6SK0 - chains A and C of the 3 polymer chains in the assembly; structure by electron microscopy, 2.30 A resolution.

[Chain A (and C)]
Molecule: Putative type VI secretion protein
Source organism: Escherichia coli
Notes: chain C of this document is another copy of the same molecule, construct and numbering; everything in this record applies to it too
UniProtKB: A0A3W2RZ19 (A0A3W2RZ19_ECOLX); residue numbers follow UniProt; this construct covers 1-841
Sequence (841 residues; row label = number of the first residue in the row):
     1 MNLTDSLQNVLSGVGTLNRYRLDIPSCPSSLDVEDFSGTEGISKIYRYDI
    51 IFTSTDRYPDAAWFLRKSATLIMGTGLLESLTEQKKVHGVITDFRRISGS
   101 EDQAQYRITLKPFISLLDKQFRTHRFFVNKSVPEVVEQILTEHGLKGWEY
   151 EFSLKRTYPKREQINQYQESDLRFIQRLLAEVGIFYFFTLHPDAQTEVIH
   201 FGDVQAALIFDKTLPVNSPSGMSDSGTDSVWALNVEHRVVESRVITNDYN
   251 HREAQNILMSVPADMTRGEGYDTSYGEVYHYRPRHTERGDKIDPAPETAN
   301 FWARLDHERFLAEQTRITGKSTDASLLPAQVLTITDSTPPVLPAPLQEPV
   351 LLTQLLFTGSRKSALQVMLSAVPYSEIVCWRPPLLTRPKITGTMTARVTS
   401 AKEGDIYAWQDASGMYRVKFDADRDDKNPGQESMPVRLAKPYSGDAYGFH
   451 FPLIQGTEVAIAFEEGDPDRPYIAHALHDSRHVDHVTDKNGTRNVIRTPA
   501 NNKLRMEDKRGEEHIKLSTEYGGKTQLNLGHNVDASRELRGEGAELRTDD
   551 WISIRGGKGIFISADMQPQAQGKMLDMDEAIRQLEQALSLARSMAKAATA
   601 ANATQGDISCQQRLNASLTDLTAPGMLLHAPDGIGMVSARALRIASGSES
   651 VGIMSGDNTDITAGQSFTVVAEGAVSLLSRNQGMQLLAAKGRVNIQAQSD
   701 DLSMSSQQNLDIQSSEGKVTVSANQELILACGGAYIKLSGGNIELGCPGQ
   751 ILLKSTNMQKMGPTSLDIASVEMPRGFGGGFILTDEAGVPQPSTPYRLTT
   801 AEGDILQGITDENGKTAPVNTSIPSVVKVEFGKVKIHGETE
Disordered / not traced: 1-490, 755-841

[Interface between chain A and chain C]
Pairs across the interface (461):
  Thr-498(A) / Asn-494(C)
  Thr-498(A) / Met-506(C)
  Thr-498(A) / Asp-508(C)  hydrogen bond
  Pro-499(A) / Asp-508(C)
  Pro-499(A) / Arg-510(C)
  Ala-500(A) / Asp-508(C)  hydrogen bond (backbone-side chain)
  Ala-500(A) / Arg-510(C)
  Ala-500(A) / Glu-513(C)
  Asn-502(A) / Met-506(C)
  Asn-502(A) / Glu-507(C)
  Asn-502(A) / Asp-508(C)
  Asn-502(A) / Glu-513(C)
  Asn-502(A) / His-514(C)
  Lys-503(A) / Met-506(C)
  Leu-504(A) / Leu-504(C)  hydrophobic
  Leu-504(A) / Met-506(C)
  Leu-517(A) / Ile-515(C)  hydrophobic
  Leu-517(A) / Leu-529(C)
  Ser-518(A) / Ile-515(C)
  Thr-519(A) / Glu-513(C)
  Thr-519(A) / His-514(C)
  Thr-519(A) / Ile-515(C)
  Thr-519(A) / Leu-529(C)
  Thr-519(A) / Gly-530(C)
  Tyr-521(A) / Gly-511(C)
  Tyr-521(A) / Glu-513(C)
  Tyr-521(A) / Gly-530(C)
  Tyr-521(A) / His-531(C)  hydrogen bond
  Tyr-521(A) / Glu-542(C)  hydrogen bond
  Gly-523(A) / Gln-569(C)
  Lys-524(A) / Gln-569(C)  hydrogen bond
  Thr-525(A) / Leu-529(C)
  Thr-525(A) / Gly-530(C)
  Thr-525(A) / Gly-543(C)
  Gln-526(A) / Ala-570(C)
  Leu-527(A) / Leu-527(C)  hydrophobic
  Asn-532(A) / Met-574(C)
  Leu-539(A) / Lys-573(C)
  Arg-540(A) / Gln-567(C)  hydrogen bond
  Arg-540(A) / Ala-570(C)  hydrogen bond (side chain-backbone)
  Arg-540(A) / Gly-572(C)  hydrogen bond (side chain-backbone)
  Arg-540(A) / Lys-573(C)
  Arg-540(A) / Met-574(C)  hydrogen bond (backbone-backbone)
  Gly-541(A) / Met-574(C)
  Glu-542(A) / Met-574(C)
  Ala-544(A) / Met-574(C)
  Glu-545(A) / Met-574(C)
  Leu-546(A) / Leu-529(C)  hydrophobic
  Leu-546(A) / Ala-544(C)  hydrophobic
  Arg-547(A) / Gln-567(C)  hydrogen bond (side chain-backbone)
  Arg-547(A) / Ala-570(C)
  Thr-548(A) / Gly-543(C)
  Asp-549(A) / Met-566(C)
  Asp-549(A) / Gln-567(C)
  Asp-549(A) / Pro-568(C)
  Asp-549(A) / Gln-569(C)
  Asp-550(A) / Glu-542(C)
  Asp-550(A) / Gly-543(C)
  Trp-551(A) / Glu-542(C)  hydrogen bond (backbone-backbone)
  Trp-551(A) / Gly-543(C)
  Trp-551(A) / Ala-544(C)  hydrogen bond (backbone-backbone)
  Ile-552(A) / Ala-544(C)
  Ser-553(A) / Ala-544(C)  hydrogen bond (backbone-backbone)
  Ser-553(A) / Glu-545(C)
  Ser-553(A) / Leu-546(C)  hydrogen bond (backbone-backbone)
  Ile-554(A) / Leu-546(C)
  Ile-554(A) / Ile-552(C)  hydrophobic
  Ile-554(A) / Ile-554(C)  hydrophobic
  Arg-555(A) / Leu-546(C)  hydrogen bond (backbone-backbone)
  Arg-555(A) / Arg-547(C)
  Arg-555(A) / Thr-548(C)  hydrogen bond (backbone-backbone)
  Arg-555(A) / Ile-552(C)
  Gly-556(A) / Thr-548(C)
  Gly-556(A) / Asp-550(C)
  Gly-556(A) / Ile-552(C)
  Gly-557(A) / Thr-548(C)  hydrogen bond (backbone-backbone)
  Gly-557(A) / Asp-549(C)
  Gly-557(A) / Asp-550(C)  hydrogen bond (backbone-backbone)
  Lys-558(A) / Asp-549(C)  hydrogen bond (backbone-backbone)
  Lys-558(A) / Asp-550(C)  salt bridge
  Lys-558(A) / Trp-551(C)  hydrogen bond (backbone-side chain)
  Gly-559(A) / Trp-551(C)
  Gly-559(A) / Ile-552(C)  hydrogen bond (backbone-backbone)
  Ile-560(A) / Ile-552(C)
  Phe-561(A) / Ile-552(C)  hydrogen bond (backbone-backbone)
  Phe-561(A) / Ser-553(C)
  Phe-561(A) / Ile-554(C)  hydrogen bond (backbone-backbone)
  Phe-561(A) / Arg-555(C)
  Ile-562(A) / Ile-554(C)
  Ile-562(A) / Ile-560(C)  hydrophobic
  Ile-562(A) / Ile-562(C)  hydrophobic
  Ile-562(A) / Met-626(C)  hydrophobic
  Ser-563(A) / Ile-554(C)  hydrogen bond (backbone-backbone)
  Ser-563(A) / Arg-555(C)
  Ser-563(A) / Gly-556(C)  hydrogen bond (backbone-backbone)
  Ser-563(A) / Ile-560(C)
  Ala-564(A) / Gly-556(C)
  Ala-564(A) / Gly-557(C)
  Ala-564(A) / Gly-559(C)
  Ala-564(A) / Pro-624(C)
  Ala-564(A) / Gly-625(C)
  Asp-565(A) / Arg-555(C)  hydrogen bond (backbone-side chain)
  Met-566(A) / Gly-557(C)
  Gln-567(A) / Arg-555(C)
  Lys-573(A) / Arg-555(C)
  Met-574(A) / Trp-551(C)
  Met-574(A) / Ser-553(C)  hydrogen bond (backbone-side chain)
  Met-574(A) / Arg-555(C)  hydrogen bond (backbone-side chain)
  Leu-575(A) / Trp-551(C)  hydrophobic
  Asp-576(A) / Arg-555(C)  hydrogen bond (backbone-side chain)
  Gln-583(A) / Gly-647(C)
  Leu-584(A) / Arg-643(C)  hydrogen bond (backbone-side chain)
  Gln-586(A) / Gly-647(C)  hydrogen bond (side chain-backbone)
  Ala-587(A) / Arg-643(C)
  Ala-587(A) / Ala-645(C)  hydrophobic
  Leu-588(A) / Arg-643(C)
  Met-594(A) / Val-670(C)  hydrophobic
  Met-594(A) / Ala-671(C)
  Met-594(A) / Glu-672(C)
  Ala-601(A) / Gln-698(C)  hydrogen bond (backbone-side chain)
  Thr-604(A) / Thr-668(C)
  Gln-605(A) / Thr-668(C)
  Gly-606(A) / Thr-668(C)
  Cys-610(A) / Ala-641(C)  hydrophobic
  Gln-611(A) / Ala-641(C)
  Gln-611(A) / Leu-642(C)  hydrogen bond (side chain-backbone)
  Gln-611(A) / Arg-643(C)  hydrogen bond (backbone-side chain)
  Arg-613(A) / Arg-640(C)
  Leu-614(A) / Ala-641(C)
  Leu-614(A) / Leu-642(C)
  Leu-614(A) / Arg-643(C)
  Asn-615(A) / Arg-643(C)  hydrogen bond
  Leu-621(A) / Trp-551(C)  hydrogen bond (backbone-side chain)
  Leu-628(A) / Met-626(C)  hydrophobic
  Leu-628(A) / Leu-628(C)  hydrophobic
  Ala-630(A) / Pro-624(C)
  Ala-630(A) / Gly-625(C)
  Ala-630(A) / Met-626(C)
  Pro-631(A) / Pro-624(C)
  Asp-632(A) / Leu-614(C)
  Asp-632(A) / Ser-617(C)
  Asp-632(A) / Ala-623(C)
  Asp-632(A) / Pro-624(C)  hydrogen bond (backbone-backbone)
  Asp-632(A) / Gly-625(C)
  Gly-633(A) / Leu-614(C)
  Gly-633(A) / Leu-618(C)
  Gly-633(A) / Gly-625(C)
  Gly-633(A) / Met-626(C)  hydrogen bond (backbone-backbone)
  Ile-634(A) / Leu-614(C)
  Ile-634(A) / Met-626(C)
  Gly-635(A) / Leu-618(C)
  Gly-635(A) / Met-626(C)  hydrogen bond (backbone-backbone)
  Gly-635(A) / Leu-627(C)
  Gly-635(A) / Leu-628(C)  hydrogen bond (backbone-backbone)
  Met-636(A) / Leu-628(C)
  Met-636(A) / Ile-634(C)  hydrophobic
  Val-637(A) / Gln-583(C)
  Val-637(A) / Leu-584(C)  hydrophobic
  Val-637(A) / Leu-627(C)  hydrophobic
  Val-637(A) / Leu-628(C)  hydrogen bond (backbone-backbone)
  Val-637(A) / His-629(C)
  Val-637(A) / Ala-630(C)  hydrogen bond (backbone-backbone)
  Val-637(A) / Ile-634(C)
  Ser-638(A) / Gln-583(C)  hydrogen bond (backbone-side chain)
  Ser-638(A) / Ala-630(C)  hydrogen bond (side chain-backbone)
  Ser-638(A) / Pro-631(C)
  Ser-638(A) / Asp-632(C)
  Ser-638(A) / Gly-633(C)  hydrogen bond (side chain-backbone)
  Ala-639(A) / Gln-583(C)
  Arg-640(A) / Pro-631(C)
  Arg-640(A) / Asp-632(C)  salt bridge
  Arg-640(A) / Gly-633(C)
  Ala-641(A) / Gly-633(C)
  Ala-641(A) / Ile-634(C)  hydrogen bond (backbone-backbone)
  Leu-642(A) / Ile-634(C)
  Arg-643(A) / Ile-634(C)  hydrogen bond (backbone-backbone)
  Arg-643(A) / Gly-635(C)
  Arg-643(A) / Met-636(C)  hydrogen bond (backbone-backbone)
  Ile-644(A) / Met-636(C)
  Ile-644(A) / Leu-642(C)  hydrophobic
  Ile-644(A) / Ile-644(C)  hydrophobic
  Ala-645(A) / Met-636(C)  hydrogen bond (backbone-backbone)
  Ala-645(A) / Val-637(C)
  Ala-645(A) / Ser-638(C)  hydrogen bond (backbone-backbone)
  Ala-645(A) / Leu-642(C)
  Ser-646(A) / Ser-638(C)
  Ser-646(A) / Ala-639(C)  hydrogen bond (side chain-backbone)
  Ser-646(A) / Arg-640(C)  hydrogen bond (side chain-backbone)
  Ser-646(A) / Ala-641(C)
  Ser-646(A) / Leu-642(C)
  Gly-647(A) / Ser-638(C)  hydrogen bond (backbone-backbone)
  Gly-647(A) / Ala-639(C)
  Ser-648(A) / Ala-639(C)  hydrogen bond (backbone-backbone)
  Glu-649(A) / Ala-639(C)  hydrogen bond (backbone-backbone)
  Glu-649(A) / Arg-640(C)  salt bridge
  Glu-649(A) / Ala-641(C)  hydrogen bond (side chain-backbone)
  Ser-650(A) / Ala-641(C)
  Ser-650(A) / Leu-642(C)  hydrogen bond (backbone-backbone)
  Val-651(A) / Leu-642(C)
  Gly-652(A) / Leu-642(C)  hydrogen bond (backbone-backbone)
  Gly-652(A) / Arg-643(C)
  Gly-652(A) / Ile-644(C)  hydrogen bond (backbone-backbone)
  Ile-653(A) / Ile-644(C)
  Ile-653(A) / Val-651(C)  hydrophobic
  Met-654(A) / Arg-643(C)
  Met-654(A) / Ile-644(C)  hydrogen bond (backbone-backbone)
  Met-654(A) / Ala-645(C)
  Met-654(A) / Ser-646(C)  hydrogen bond (backbone-backbone)
  Met-654(A) / Val-651(C)
  Ser-655(A) / Ser-646(C)
  Ser-655(A) / Glu-649(C)
  Ser-655(A) / Val-651(C)
  Gly-656(A) / Ser-646(C)  hydrogen bond (backbone-backbone)
  Gly-656(A) / Gly-647(C)
  Gly-656(A) / Glu-649(C)
  Asp-657(A) / Asp-607(C)
  Asp-657(A) / Ser-648(C)
  Asp-657(A) / Glu-649(C)  hydrogen bond (backbone-backbone)
  Asp-657(A) / Ser-650(C)
  Asn-658(A) / Gln-605(C)
  Asn-658(A) / Gly-606(C)
  Asn-658(A) / Asp-607(C)
  Asn-658(A) / Ser-650(C)  hydrogen bond (backbone-side chain)
  Asn-658(A) / Val-651(C)  hydrogen bond (backbone-backbone)
  Thr-659(A) / Val-651(C)
  Asp-660(A) / Gly-606(C)
  Asp-660(A) / Asp-607(C)  hydrogen bond (side chain-backbone)
  Asp-660(A) / Val-651(C)  hydrogen bond (backbone-backbone)
  Asp-660(A) / Gly-652(C)
  Asp-660(A) / Ile-653(C)  hydrogen bond (backbone-backbone)
  Ile-661(A) / Ile-653(C)
  Ile-661(A) / Thr-659(C)
  Thr-662(A) / Leu-590(C)
  Thr-662(A) / Met-594(C)
  Thr-662(A) / Ile-653(C)  hydrogen bond (backbone-backbone)
  Thr-662(A) / Met-654(C)
  Thr-662(A) / Ser-655(C)  hydrogen bond (backbone-backbone)
  Ala-663(A) / Met-594(C)
  Ala-663(A) / Ser-655(C)
  Ala-663(A) / Asp-657(C)
  Ala-663(A) / Thr-659(C)
  Gly-664(A) / Ser-655(C)  hydrogen bond (backbone-backbone)
  Gly-664(A) / Gly-656(C)
  Gly-664(A) / Asp-657(C)  hydrogen bond (backbone-backbone)
  Gln-665(A) / Gly-656(C)  hydrogen bond (backbone-backbone)
  Gln-665(A) / Asp-657(C)  hydrogen bond (backbone-backbone)
  Gln-665(A) / Asn-658(C)
  Ser-666(A) / Asn-658(C)  hydrogen bond (backbone-side chain)
  Ser-666(A) / Thr-659(C)  hydrogen bond (backbone-backbone)
  Ser-666(A) / Gln-682(C)
  Phe-667(A) / Thr-659(C)
  Phe-667(A) / Ile-661(C)  hydrophobic
  Thr-668(A) / Thr-659(C)  hydrogen bond (backbone-backbone)
  Thr-668(A) / Asp-660(C)
  Thr-668(A) / Ile-661(C)  hydrogen bond (backbone-backbone)
  Val-669(A) / Ile-661(C)
  Val-669(A) / Phe-667(C)  hydrophobic
  Val-670(A) / Ile-661(C)  hydrogen bond (backbone-backbone)
  Val-670(A) / Thr-662(C)
  Val-670(A) / Ala-663(C)  hydrogen bond (backbone-backbone)
  Ala-671(A) / Ala-663(C)
  Ala-671(A) / Gln-665(C)
  Ala-671(A) / Ser-666(C)
  Ala-671(A) / Phe-667(C)
  Glu-672(A) / Ala-663(C)  hydrogen bond (backbone-backbone)
  Glu-672(A) / Gly-664(C)
  Glu-672(A) / Gln-665(C)  hydrogen bond (backbone-backbone)
  Gly-673(A) / Gln-665(C)  hydrogen bond (backbone-backbone)
  Gly-673(A) / Ser-666(C)
  Ala-674(A) / Gln-665(C)
  Ala-674(A) / Ser-666(C)  hydrogen bond (backbone-side chain)
  Ala-674(A) / Phe-667(C)  hydrogen bond (backbone-backbone)
  Val-675(A) / Phe-667(C)
  Ser-676(A) / Phe-667(C)  hydrogen bond (backbone-backbone)
  Ser-676(A) / Thr-668(C)
  Ser-676(A) / Val-669(C)  hydrogen bond (backbone-backbone)
  Leu-677(A) / Phe-667(C)  hydrophobic
  Leu-677(A) / Val-669(C)
  Leu-677(A) / Leu-677(C)  hydrophobic
  Leu-678(A) / Val-669(C)  hydrogen bond (backbone-backbone)
  Leu-678(A) / Val-670(C)
  Leu-678(A) / Ala-671(C)  hydrogen bond (backbone-backbone)
  Leu-678(A) / Val-675(C)
  Ser-679(A) / Ala-671(C)
  Ser-679(A) / Gly-673(C)  hydrogen bond (side chain-backbone)
  Ser-679(A) / Ala-674(C)
  Ser-679(A) / Val-675(C)
  Arg-680(A) / Ala-671(C)  hydrogen bond (backbone-backbone)
  Arg-680(A) / Glu-672(C)  salt bridge
  Arg-680(A) / Gly-673(C)
  Asn-681(A) / Glu-672(C)  hydrogen bond
  Asn-681(A) / Gly-673(C)  hydrogen bond (backbone-backbone)
  Gln-682(A) / Gly-673(C)  hydrogen bond (backbone-backbone)
  Gln-682(A) / Ala-674(C)
  Gly-683(A) / Ala-674(C)
  Gly-683(A) / Val-675(C)  hydrogen bond (backbone-backbone)
  Met-684(A) / Val-675(C)
  Gln-685(A) / Thr-604(C)  hydrogen bond
  Gln-685(A) / Val-675(C)  hydrogen bond (backbone-backbone)
  Gln-685(A) / Ser-676(C)
  Gln-685(A) / Leu-677(C)  hydrogen bond (backbone-backbone)
  Leu-686(A) / Leu-677(C)  hydrophobic
  Leu-686(A) / Met-684(C)  hydrophobic
  Leu-686(A) / Leu-686(C)  hydrophobic
  Leu-687(A) / Ala-601(C)
  Leu-687(A) / Asn-602(C)
  Leu-687(A) / Ala-603(C)  hydrophobic
  Leu-687(A) / Leu-677(C)  hydrogen bond (backbone-backbone)
  Leu-687(A) / Leu-678(C)
  Leu-687(A) / Ser-679(C)  hydrogen bond (backbone-backbone)
  Leu-687(A) / Met-684(C)
  Ala-688(A) / Ser-679(C)
  Ala-688(A) / Gly-683(C)
  Ala-689(A) / Leu-678(C)
  Ala-689(A) / Ser-679(C)  hydrogen bond (backbone-backbone)
  Ala-689(A) / Arg-680(C)
  Lys-690(A) / Arg-680(C)  hydrogen bond (backbone-backbone)
  Lys-690(A) / Asn-681(C)
  Lys-690(A) / Gln-682(C)
  Lys-690(A) / Gly-683(C)  hydrogen bond (backbone-backbone)
  Gly-691(A) / Asn-681(C)
  Gly-691(A) / Gly-683(C)
  Arg-692(A) / Gly-683(C)
  Arg-692(A) / Met-684(C)  hydrogen bond (backbone-backbone)
  Val-693(A) / Met-684(C)
  Asn-694(A) / Met-684(C)  hydrogen bond (backbone-backbone)
  Asn-694(A) / Gln-685(C)
  Asn-694(A) / Leu-686(C)  hydrogen bond (backbone-backbone)
  Asn-694(A) / Leu-687(C)
  Ile-695(A) / Leu-686(C)
  Ile-695(A) / Ile-695(C)  hydrophobic
  Ile-695(A) / Met-704(C)  hydrophobic
  Gln-696(A) / Leu-686(C)  hydrogen bond (backbone-backbone)
  Gln-696(A) / Leu-687(C)
  Gln-696(A) / Ala-688(C)  hydrogen bond (backbone-backbone)
  Gln-696(A) / Val-693(C)
  Ala-697(A) / Ala-688(C)
  Ala-697(A) / Val-693(C)  hydrophobic
  Gln-698(A) / Ala-688(C)  hydrogen bond (backbone-backbone)
  Gln-698(A) / Ala-689(C)
  Ser-699(A) / Ala-689(C)  hydrogen bond (side chain-backbone)
  Ser-699(A) / Lys-690(C)
  Asp-700(A) / Gly-691(C)
  Asp-700(A) / Arg-692(C)
  Asp-701(A) / Arg-692(C)
  Asp-701(A) / Val-693(C)  hydrogen bond (backbone-backbone)
  Leu-702(A) / Val-693(C)
  Ser-703(A) / Arg-692(C)  hydrogen bond
  Ser-703(A) / Val-693(C)  hydrogen bond (backbone-backbone)
  Ser-703(A) / Asn-694(C)  hydrogen bond
  Ser-703(A) / Ile-695(C)  hydrogen bond (backbone-backbone)
  Met-704(A) / Ile-695(C)
  Met-704(A) / Leu-702(C)  hydrophobic
  Met-704(A) / Met-704(C)  hydrophobic
  Ser-705(A) / Ile-695(C)  hydrogen bond (backbone-backbone)
  Ser-705(A) / Gln-696(C)
  Ser-705(A) / Ala-697(C)  hydrogen bond (backbone-backbone)
  Ser-705(A) / Leu-702(C)
  Ser-706(A) / Ala-697(C)
  Ser-706(A) / Asp-700(C)
  Ser-706(A) / Leu-702(C)
  Gln-707(A) / Ala-697(C)  hydrogen bond (backbone-backbone)
  Gln-707(A) / Gln-698(C)
  Gln-707(A) / Ser-699(C)
  Gln-707(A) / Asp-700(C)
  Gln-708(A) / Asp-700(C)  hydrogen bond (backbone-backbone)
  Gln-708(A) / Asp-701(C)
  Asn-709(A) / Asp-701(C)  hydrogen bond (backbone-side chain)
  Asn-709(A) / Leu-702(C)  hydrogen bond (backbone-backbone)
  Leu-710(A) / Leu-702(C)
  Asp-711(A) / Leu-702(C)  hydrogen bond (backbone-backbone)
  Asp-711(A) / Ser-703(C)
  Asp-711(A) / Met-704(C)  hydrogen bond (backbone-backbone)
  Ile-712(A) / Met-704(C)
  Ile-712(A) / Leu-710(C)  hydrophobic
  Ile-712(A) / Ile-712(C)  hydrophobic
  Gln-713(A) / Met-704(C)  hydrogen bond (backbone-backbone)
  Gln-713(A) / Ser-705(C)
  Gln-713(A) / Ser-706(C)  hydrogen bond (backbone-backbone)
  Gln-713(A) / Leu-710(C)
  Ser-714(A) / Ser-706(C)
  Ser-714(A) / Gln-707(C)
  Ser-714(A) / Gln-708(C)  hydrogen bond (side chain-backbone)
  Ser-715(A) / Ser-706(C)  hydrogen bond (backbone-backbone)
  Ser-715(A) / Gln-707(C)
  Glu-716(A) / Gln-707(C)  hydrogen bond (backbone-backbone)
  Glu-716(A) / Gln-708(C)
  Gly-717(A) / Gln-707(C)  hydrogen bond (backbone-backbone)
  Gly-717(A) / Asn-709(C)
  Lys-718(A) / Asn-709(C)  hydrogen bond (backbone-side chain)
  Lys-718(A) / Leu-710(C)  hydrogen bond (backbone-backbone)
  Val-719(A) / Leu-710(C)
  Thr-720(A) / Leu-710(C)  hydrogen bond (backbone-backbone)
  Thr-720(A) / Asp-711(C)  hydrogen bond
  Thr-720(A) / Ile-712(C)  hydrogen bond (backbone-backbone)
  Val-721(A) / Ile-712(C)
  Val-721(A) / Val-719(C)  hydrophobic
  Ser-722(A) / Ile-712(C)  hydrogen bond (backbone-backbone)
  Ser-722(A) / Gln-713(C)
  Ser-722(A) / Ser-714(C)  hydrogen bond (backbone-backbone)
  Ser-722(A) / Val-719(C)
  Ala-723(A) / Ser-714(C)
  Ala-723(A) / Gly-717(C)
  Ala-723(A) / Val-719(C)
  Asn-724(A) / Ser-714(C)  hydrogen bond (backbone-backbone)
  Asn-724(A) / Ser-715(C)
  Asn-724(A) / Glu-716(C)  hydrogen bond (side chain-backbone)
  Asn-724(A) / Gly-717(C)  hydrogen bond (backbone-backbone)
  Gln-725(A) / Glu-716(C)
  Gln-725(A) / Gly-717(C)  hydrogen bond (backbone-backbone)
  Gln-725(A) / Lys-718(C)
  Glu-726(A) / Lys-718(C)  salt bridge
  Glu-726(A) / Val-719(C)  hydrogen bond (backbone-backbone)
  Leu-727(A) / Val-719(C)
  Ile-728(A) / Val-719(C)  hydrogen bond (backbone-backbone)
  Ile-728(A) / Thr-720(C)
  Ile-728(A) / Val-721(C)  hydrogen bond (backbone-backbone)
  Leu-729(A) / Val-721(C)
  Leu-729(A) / Leu-727(C)  hydrophobic
  Leu-729(A) / Leu-729(C)  hydrophobic
  Leu-729(A) / Leu-738(C)
  Ala-730(A) / Val-721(C)  hydrogen bond (backbone-backbone)
  Ala-730(A) / Ser-722(C)
  Ala-730(A) / Ala-723(C)  hydrogen bond (backbone-backbone)
  Ala-730(A) / Leu-727(C)
  Cys-731(A) / Ala-723(C)
  Cys-731(A) / Asn-724(C)
  Cys-731(A) / Gln-725(C)
  Cys-731(A) / Glu-726(C)  hydrogen bond (side chain-backbone)
  Cys-731(A) / Leu-727(C)
  Cys-731(A) / Leu-738(C)  hydrogen bond (side chain-backbone)
  Gly-732(A) / Gly-740(C)
  Gly-732(A) / Gly-741(C)
  Ala-734(A) / Leu-738(C)
  Ala-734(A) / Asn-742(C)
  Ala-734(A) / Ile-743(C)  hydrophobic
  Tyr-735(A) / Leu-738(C)  hydrophobic
  Tyr-735(A) / Ile-743(C)
  Ile-736(A) / Ile-736(C)  hydrophobic
  Ile-736(A) / Leu-738(C)  hydrophobic
  Leu-745(A) / Ile-743(C)  hydrophobic
  Leu-745(A) / Leu-745(C)  hydrophobic
  Gly-746(A) / Ile-743(C)
  Cys-747(A) / Gly-741(C)  hydrogen bond (side chain-backbone)
  Cys-747(A) / Ile-743(C)  hydrophobic
  Pro-748(A) / Gly-741(C)
  Gly-749(A) / Gly-741(C)  hydrogen bond (backbone-backbone)
  Gly-749(A) / Asn-742(C)
  Gln-750(A) / Asn-742(C)  hydrogen bond (backbone-side chain)
  Gln-750(A) / Ile-743(C)  hydrogen bond (backbone-backbone)
  Ile-751(A) / Ile-743(C)
  Leu-752(A) / Ile-743(C)  hydrogen bond (backbone-backbone)
  Leu-752(A) / Glu-744(C)
  Leu-752(A) / Leu-745(C)  hydrogen bond (backbone-backbone)
  Leu-753(A) / Leu-745(C)
  Leu-753(A) / Ile-751(C)  hydrophobic
  Lys-754(A) / Tyr-735(C)
  Lys-754(A) / Glu-744(C)  salt bridge
  Lys-754(A) / Leu-745(C)  hydrogen bond (backbone-backbone)
  Lys-754(A) / Gly-746(C)
  Lys-754(A) / Cys-747(C)  hydrogen bond (backbone-backbone)
Interface residues without a listed pair, chain A (186 interface residues in all): Ile-496, Glu-520, Gly-543, Ala-598, Asp-620
Interface residues without a listed pair, chain C (179 interface residues in all): Ile-496, Glu-512, Leu-517, Ala-580, Ala-591, Ser-739

[Overview]
The interface between chain A and chain C involves 186 residues on one side and 179 on the other, with 155
hydrogen bonds and 6 salt bridges. Among the polar pairs are Lys-558(A)/Asp-550(C), Arg-640(A)/Asp-632(C) and
Glu-649(A)/Arg-640(C).
Chain A and chain C are both Putative type VI secretion protein (Escherichia coli); the structure, The VgrG
spike from the Type 6 secretion system, was determined by electron microscopy, deposited together with 6SJL
and 6SKI.
